Entry 8B1T (electron microscopy, 3.40 A resolution); this record covers chains C and D of the 5 polymer chains in the assembly.

Chain C:
Protein: RecBCD enzyme subunit RecC
Source organism: Escherichia coli
Notes: EC 3.1.11.5
Reference sequence: P07648 (RECC_ECOLI); numbering as in UniProt (aligned over 1-1122)
Chain sequence (1122 residues; numbered 1 to 1122; the number before each row is that of its first residue):
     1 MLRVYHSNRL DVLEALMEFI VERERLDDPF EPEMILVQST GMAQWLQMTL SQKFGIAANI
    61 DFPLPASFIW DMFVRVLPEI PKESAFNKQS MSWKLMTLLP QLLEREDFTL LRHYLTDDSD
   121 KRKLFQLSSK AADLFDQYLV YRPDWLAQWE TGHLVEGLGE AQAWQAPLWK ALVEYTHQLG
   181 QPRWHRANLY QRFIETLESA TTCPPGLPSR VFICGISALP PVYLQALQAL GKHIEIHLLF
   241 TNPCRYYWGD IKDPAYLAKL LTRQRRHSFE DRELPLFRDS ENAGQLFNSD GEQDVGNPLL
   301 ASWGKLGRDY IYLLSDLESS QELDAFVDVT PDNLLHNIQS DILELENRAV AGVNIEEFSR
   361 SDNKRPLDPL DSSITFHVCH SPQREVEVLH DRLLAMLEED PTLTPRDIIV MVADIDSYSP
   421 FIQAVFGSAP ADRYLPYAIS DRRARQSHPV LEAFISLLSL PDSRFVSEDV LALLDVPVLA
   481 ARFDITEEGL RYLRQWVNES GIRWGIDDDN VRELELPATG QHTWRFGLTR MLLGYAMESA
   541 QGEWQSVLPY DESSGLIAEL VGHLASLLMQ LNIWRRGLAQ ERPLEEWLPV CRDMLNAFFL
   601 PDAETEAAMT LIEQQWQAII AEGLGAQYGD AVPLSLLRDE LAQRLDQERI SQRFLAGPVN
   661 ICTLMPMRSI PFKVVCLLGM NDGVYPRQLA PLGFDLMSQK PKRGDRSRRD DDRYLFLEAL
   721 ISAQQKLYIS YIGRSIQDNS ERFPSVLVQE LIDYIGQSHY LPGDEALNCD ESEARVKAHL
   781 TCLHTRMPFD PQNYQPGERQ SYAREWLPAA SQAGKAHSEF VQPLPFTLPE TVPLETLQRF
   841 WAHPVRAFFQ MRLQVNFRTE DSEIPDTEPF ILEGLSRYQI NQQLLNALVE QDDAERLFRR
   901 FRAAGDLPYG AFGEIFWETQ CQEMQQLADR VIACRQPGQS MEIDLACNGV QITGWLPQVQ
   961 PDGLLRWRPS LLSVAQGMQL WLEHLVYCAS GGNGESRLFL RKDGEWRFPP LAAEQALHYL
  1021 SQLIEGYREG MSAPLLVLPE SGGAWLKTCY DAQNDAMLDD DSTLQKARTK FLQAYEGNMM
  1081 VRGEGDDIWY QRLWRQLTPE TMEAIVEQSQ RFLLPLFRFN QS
Not modelled in the structure: 253-293, 1122
UniProt features mapped onto this chain:
  - natural variant: Q647 to L655 (sequence variant, change not given here; In recC-1004)
  - mutagenesis: Q38 (Q38A: Acts at variant Chi sequences), L64 (L64A: Does not act at Chi), W70 (W70A: Does not act at Chi), D133 (D133A: Does not act at Chi), L134 (L134A: Acts at variant Chi sequences), D136 (D136A: Does not act at Chi), Q137 (Q137A: Acts at variant Chi sequences), R142 (R142A: Acts at variant Chi sequences), R186 (R186A/C/H: Does not act at Chi), D705 (D705A/H: Acts at variant Chi sequences)
From the paper describing this entry:
  - conformationally variable residues (helix shift): K252 to D294

Chain D:
Protein: RecBCD enzyme subunit RecD
Source organism: Escherichia coli
Notes: EC 3.1.11.5
Reference sequence: P04993 (RECD_ECOLI); residues 1-608 here = UniProt positions 1-608
Chain sequence (608 residues; numbered 1 to 608; the number before each row is that of its first residue):
     1 MKLQKQLLEA VEHKQLRPLD VQFALTVAGD EHPAVTLAAA LLSHDAGEGH VCLPLSRLEN
    61 NEASHPLLAT CVSEIGELQN WEECLLASQA VSRGDEPTPM ILCGDRLYLN RMWCNERTVA
   121 RFFNEVNHAI EVDEALLAQT LDKLFPVSDE INWQKVAAAV ALTRRISVIS GGPGTGKTTT
   181 VAKLLAALIQ MADGERCRIR LAAPTGKAAA RLTESLGKAL RQLPLTDEQK KRIPEDASTL
   241 HRLLGAQPGS QRLRHHAGNP LHLDVLVVDE ASMIDLPMMS RLIDALPDHA RVIFLGDRDQ
   301 LASVEAGAVL GDICAYANAG FTAERARQLS RLTGTHVPAG TGTEAASLRD SLCLLQKSYR
   361 FGSDSGIGQL AAAINRGDKT AVKTVFQQDF TDIEKRLLQS GEDYIAMLEE ALAGYGRYLD
   421 LLQARAEPDL IIQAFNEYQL LCALREGPFG VAGLNERIEQ FMQQKRKIHR HPHSRWYEGR
   481 PVMIARNDSA LGLFNGDIGI ALDRGQGTRV WFAMPDGNIK SVQPSRLPEH ETTWAMTVHK
   541 SQGSEFDHAA LILPSQRTPV VTRELVYTAV TRARRRLSLY ADERILSAAI ATRTERRSGL
   601 AALFSSRE
Not modelled in the structure: 1, 61-64, 607-608

Interface between chain C and chain D:
Residue-residue contacts (47; chain C residue first):
  Q495(C) - G249(D)
  R525(C) - T26(D)
  L532(C) - L19(D)  hydrophobic
  L532(C) - Q22(D)
  L532(C) - T26(D)
  L533(C) - P99(D)  hydrophobic
  G534(C) - R111(D)  hydrogen bond (backbone-side chain)
  Y535(C) - R17(D)
  Y535(C) - L19(D)
  Y535(C) - R111(D)
  A536(C) - F23(D)  hydrophobic
  A536(C) - L109(D)
  A536(C) - N110(D)  hydrogen bond (backbone-backbone)
  A536(C) - R111(D)  hydrogen bond (backbone-backbone)
  M537(C) - P97(D)  hydrophobic
  M537(C) - T98(D)
  M537(C) - N110(D)  hydrogen bond
  M537(C) - R111(D)
  E538(C) - R111(D)
  Q541(C) - P97(D)
  Q541(C) - N110(D)
  Q541(C) - C114(D)  hydrogen bond
  W544(C) - V27(D)
  W544(C) - Q89(D)
  W544(C) - P97(D)
  W544(C) - T98(D)
  W544(C) - P99(D)
  Q545(C) - Q89(D)
  D551(C) - R111(D)  salt bridge
  D551(C) - Q251(D)
  E552(C) - G249(D)
  E552(C) - S250(D)
  E552(C) - Q251(D)  hydrogen bond (side chain-backbone)
  S554(C) - R111(D)
  S554(C) - Q251(D)
  G555(C) - E305(D)
  L556(C) - E305(D)
  E559(C) - R17(D)  salt bridge
  G562(C) - P18(D)
  G562(C) - L19(D)
  H563(C) - P18(D)
  A565(C) - Q22(D)
  M569(C) - Q4(D)
  M569(C) - L8(D)  hydrophobic
  E942(C) - R196(D)  salt bridge
  W955(C) - R198(D)
  W955(C) - H262(D)
Interface residues without a listed pair, chain C (27 interface residues in all): G542, E543, A558
Interface residues without a listed pair, chain D (28 interface residues in all): S43, G47, A90, V304

Summary:
Chain C and chain D form an interface of 27 and 28 residues respectively; the contacts include 6 hydrogen
bonds and 3 salt bridges. Polar contacts include D551(C)-R111(D), E559(C)-R17(D) and E942(C)-R196(D). UniProt
lists 10 mutagenesis sites on chain C. The paper reports conformational variability at K252(C).
Chain C is RecBCD enzyme subunit RecC and chain D is RecBCD enzyme subunit RecD, both from Escherichia coli;
the structure, RecBCD-DNA in complex with the phage protein Abc2, was determined by electron microscopy (same
publication as 8B1R and 8B1U).
